Entry 6G6K (X-ray diffraction, 1.35 A resolution); this record covers chains A and B.

[Chain A]
Molecule: Myc proto-oncogene protein
From: Homo sapiens
UniProt: P01106 (MYC_HUMAN); residues 898-984 here correspond to UniProt positions 351-437 (UniProt number = residue number - 547)
Sequence (94 residues; each row starts with the number of its first residue):
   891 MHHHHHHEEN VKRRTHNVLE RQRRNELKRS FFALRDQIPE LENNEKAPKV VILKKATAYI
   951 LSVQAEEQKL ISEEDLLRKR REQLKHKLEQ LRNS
Unresolved in the structure: 891-895
Sequence notes: initiating methionine (891); expression tag (892-897)
From the paper describing this entry:
  - post-translational modification sites: S920, K936 (citing earlier work)
  - conformationally variable residues (helix shift, loop rearrangement): K902, R903, H906, P929 to L931

[Chain B]
Molecule: Protein max
From: Homo sapiens
UniProt: P61244 (MAX_HUMAN); residues 201-282 here correspond to UniProt positions 22-103 (UniProt number = residue number - 179)
Sequence (83 residues; each row starts with the number of its first residue):
   200 MADKRAHHNA LERKRRDHIK DSFHSLRDSV PSLQGEKASR AQILDKATEY IQYMRRKNHT
   260 HQQDIDDLKR QNALLEQQVR ALE
Unresolved in the structure: 200-204, 281-282
Sequence notes: initiating methionine (200)
UniProt features mapped onto this chain:
  - region: H260 to L281 (Leucine-zipper)
  - modified residue: K245 (N6-acetyllysine)
From the paper describing this entry:
  - conformationally variable residues (order/disorder transition): D202 to R204

[Interface between chain A and chain B]
Residue-residue contacts (65; chain A residue first):
  L917(A) with L243(B), hydrophobic
  S920(A) with L243(B); D244(B), hydrogen bond
  F921(A) with F222(B), hydrophobic; L243(B), hydrophobic
  A923(A) with T247(B)
  L924(A) with L225(B), hydrophobic; L243(B), hydrophobic; T247(B), hydrogen bond (backbone-side chain); I250(B), hydrophobic
  Q927(A) with T247(B); I250(B); Q251(B); R254(B), hydrogen bond (backbone-side chain)
  P929(A) with R254(B)
  V940(A) with S221(B)
  L943(A) with I218(B); S221(B); F222(B), hydrophobic; L225(B), hydrophobic; L243(B), hydrophobic
  K944(A) with S221(B)
  A946(A) with L225(B), hydrophobic
  T947(A) with S224(B); L225(B), hydrogen bond (side chain-backbone); S228(B)
  Y949(A) with I250(B), hydrophobic; R254(B), hydrogen bond
  I950(A) with L225(B), hydrophobic; S228(B); Y249(B), hydrophobic; I250(B), hydrophobic
  V953(A) with M253(B), hydrophobic; N257(B), hydrogen bond (backbone-side chain)
  Q954(A) with S228(B); Y249(B), hydrogen bond
  E956(A) with N257(B)
  E957(A) with M253(B); K256(B), salt bridge; N257(B); H260(B), salt bridge
  L960(A) with N257(B); H260(B); Q261(B); I264(B)
  E963(A) with I264(B)
  E964(A) with D263(B); I264(B); L267(B)
  L967(A) with I264(B), hydrophobic; K268(B); N271(B), hydrogen bond (backbone-side chain)
  R968(A) with L267(B)
  R970(A) with N271(B); E275(B), salt bridge
  R971(A) with L267(B); Q270(B), hydrogen bond; N271(B); L274(B)
  L974(A) with N271(B); L274(B), hydrophobic; E275(B)
  L978(A) with Q277(B)
  L981(A) with V278(B), hydrophobic
  R982(A) with Q277(B), hydrogen bond
Other interface residues (no listed pair), chain A (34 interface residues in all): I928, K939, I961, K975, K977
Other interface residues (no listed pair), chain B (33 interface residues in all): H217, V229, R239, A240, A246

[Summary]
34 residues of chain A and 33 residues of chain B are in contact; the contacts include 10 hydrogen bonds and 3
salt bridges. Among the polar pairs are E957(A)-K256(B), E957(A)-H260(B) and R970(A)-E275(B). From the paper:
modification sites S920(A) and K936(A); conformational variability at K902(A), R903(A) and D202(B) among
others.
Here chain A is Myc proto-oncogene protein and chain B is Protein max, both from Homo sapiens. Entry 6G6K (The
crystal structures of Human MYC:MAX bHLHZip complex) was determined by X-ray diffraction, deposited together
with 6G6L.
